8SPW - chains A and E of the 6 polymer chains in the assembly; structure by electron microscopy, 3.50 A resolution.

[Chain A]
Protein: ATP synthase subunit alpha
From: Bacillus sp. PS3
Notes: EC 7.1.2.2
UniProtKB: A0A0M3VGF9 (A0A0M3VGF9_BACP3); numbering as in UniProt (aligned over 26-501)
Sequence (476 residues; numbered 26 to 501; the number before each row is that of its first residue):
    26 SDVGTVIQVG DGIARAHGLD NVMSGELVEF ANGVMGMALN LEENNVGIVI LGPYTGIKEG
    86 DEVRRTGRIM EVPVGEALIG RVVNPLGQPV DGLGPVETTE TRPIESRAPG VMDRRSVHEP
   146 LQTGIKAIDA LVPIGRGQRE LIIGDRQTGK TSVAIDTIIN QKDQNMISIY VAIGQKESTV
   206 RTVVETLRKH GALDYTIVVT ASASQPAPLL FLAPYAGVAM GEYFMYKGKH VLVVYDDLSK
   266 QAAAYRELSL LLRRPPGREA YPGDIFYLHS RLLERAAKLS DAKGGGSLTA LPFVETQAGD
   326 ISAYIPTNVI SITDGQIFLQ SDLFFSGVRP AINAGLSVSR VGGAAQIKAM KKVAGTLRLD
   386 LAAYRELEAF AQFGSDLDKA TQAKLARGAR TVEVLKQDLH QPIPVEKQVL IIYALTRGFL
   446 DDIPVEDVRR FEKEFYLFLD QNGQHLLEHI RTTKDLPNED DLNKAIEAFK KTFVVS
Not modelled in the structure: 500-501
Differences from the reference sequence: conflict Ser193 (Cys in A0A0M3VGF9), Phe463 (Trp in A0A0M3VGF9)
Residues lining bound ligands: ATP (adenosine-5'-triphosphate): Arg171, Gln172, Thr173, Gly174, Lys175, Thr176, Ser177, Gln200, Thr204, Asp261, Asp262, Phe349, Arg354, Gln422, Leu424

[Chain E]
Protein: ATP synthase subunit beta
From: Bacillus sp. PS3
UniProtKB: A0A0M4U1P9 (A0A0M4U1P9_BACP3); residues 1-471 here = UniProt positions 1-471
Sequence (471 residues; row label = number of the first residue in the row):
     1 MTRGRVIQVM GPVVDVKFEN GHLPAIYNAL KIQHKARNEN EVDIDLTLEV ALHLGDDTVR
    61 TIAMASTDGL IRGMEVIDTG APISVPVGEV TLGRVFNVLG EPIDLEGDIP ADARRDPIHR
   121 PAPKFEELAT EVEILETGIK VVDLLAPYIK GGKIGLFGGA GVGKTVLIQE LIHNIAQEHG
   181 GISVFAGVGE RTREGNDLYH EMKDSGVISK TAMVFGQMNE PPGARMRVAL TGLTMAEYFR
   241 DEQGQDVLLF IDNIFRFTQA GSEVSALLGR MPSAVGYQPT LATEMGQLQE RITSTAKGSI
   301 TSIQAIYVPA DDYTDPAPAT TFSHLDATTN LERKLAEMGI YPAVDPLAST SRALAPEIVG
   361 EEHYQVARKV QQTLQRYKEL QDIIAILGMD ELSDEDKLVV HRARRIQFFL SQNFHVAEQF
   421 TGQPGSYVPV KETVRGFKEI LEGKYDHLPE DAFRLVGRIE EVVEKAKAMG V
Not modelled in the structure: 471
Bound ions: Mg2+: Thr165 (together with ADP, phosphate ion)
Residues lining bound ligands: ADP (adenosine-5'-diphosphate): Gly159, Ala160, Gly161, Val162, Gly163, Lys164, Thr165, Val166, Glu194, Tyr341, Pro342, Ala417, Phe420

[How chain A and chain E interact]
Contacting residue pairs (68):
  Gly43(A) - Arg72(E)
  Leu44(A) - Arg72(E)  hydrogen bond (backbone-side chain)
  Asp45(A) - Arg72(E)
  Val47(A) - Leu70(E)
  Met48(A) - Asn40(E)
  Met48(A) - Leu70(E)
  Met48(A) - Ile71(E)  hydrophobic
  Ser49(A) - Gly69(E)
  Ser49(A) - Leu70(E)  hydrogen bond (backbone-backbone)
  Glu51(A) - Asn40(E)
  Asn65(A) - Val9(E)
  Leu66(A) - Gln8(E)
  Leu66(A) - Val9(E)  hydrogen bond (backbone-backbone)
  Leu66(A) - Arg72(E)
  Glu67(A) - Ile7(E)
  Glu67(A) - Gln8(E)
  Glu67(A) - Met10(E)
  Glu67(A) - Arg72(E)  hydrogen bond (backbone-side chain)
  Asn70(A) - Arg72(E)
  Val71(A) - Arg72(E)
  Arg90(A) - Asn40(E)  hydrogen bond
  Gly92(A) - Asn40(E)
  Glu130(A) - Asp68(E)
  Ala133(A) - Asn219(E)
  Pro134(A) - Thr192(E)
  Gly135(A) - Thr192(E)
  Val136(A) - Asn196(E)
  Met137(A) - Ile103(E)
  Met137(A) - Asp104(E)
  Met137(A) - Asn196(E)  hydrogen bond (backbone-side chain)
  Asp138(A) - Asn196(E)
  Arg139(A) - Thr192(E)
  Arg139(A) - Asn196(E)
  Pro280(A) - Ala266(E)
  Arg283(A) - Val275(E)
  Gly288(A) - Glu263(E)
  Gly288(A) - Leu267(E)
  Asp289(A) - Pro12(E)
  Asp289(A) - Leu267(E)
  Phe291(A) - Arg225(E)
  Phe291(A) - Glu263(E)
  Tyr292(A) - Ser66(E)  hydrogen bond
  Tyr292(A) - Asn219(E)
  Ser295(A) - Met218(E)  hydrogen bond (side chain-backbone)
  Ser295(A) - Asn219(E)  hydrogen bond (side chain-backbone)
  Glu299(A) - Thr192(E)  hydrogen bond
  Glu299(A) - Gln217(E)  hydrogen bond
  Glu299(A) - Asn219(E)
  Ser327(A) - Ala310(E)
  Tyr329(A) - Glu263(E)
  Ser336(A) - Arg191(E)  hydrogen bond (backbone-side chain)
  Ser336(A) - Met218(E)
  Thr338(A) - Arg191(E)
  Asp339(A) - Arg191(E)
  Asp339(A) - Arg193(E)  salt bridge
  Ala359(A) - Arg333(E)  hydrogen bond (backbone-side chain)
  Gly360(A) - Arg333(E)  hydrogen bond (backbone-side chain)
  Ser362(A) - Arg333(E)  hydrogen bond (backbone-side chain)
  Val363(A) - Ala160(E)
  Arg365(A) - Arg191(E)
  Ala387(A) - Glu337(E)
  Glu391(A) - Gln381(E)  hydrogen bond
  Phe395(A) - Asp382(E)
  Phe395(A) - Ala385(E)  hydrophobic
  Phe395(A) - Ile386(E)  hydrophobic
  Leu402(A) - Ala385(E)
  Leu402(A) - Ile386(E)
  Thr406(A) - Ala385(E)
Interface residues without a listed pair, chain A (59 interface residues in all): Asn46, Leu64, Glu68, Arg93, Val142, Arg164, Pro281, Gly282, Ile290, Arg296, Ile335, Ile337, Val366, Asp403
Interface residues without a listed pair, chain E (43 interface residues in all): Glu41, Val42, Leu105, Glu194, Tyr199, Glu220, Pro221, Pro272, Gly276

[Summary]
59 residues of chain A face 43 of chain E across their interface; the contacts include 16 hydrogen bonds and 1
salt bridge. Among the polar pairs are Asp339(A)-Arg193(E), Leu44(A)-Arg72(E) and Glu67(A)-Arg72(E). Chain A
binds ATP. Ligands of chain E: ADP.
Chain A is ATP synthase subunit alpha and chain E is ATP synthase subunit beta, both from Bacillus sp. PS3;
the structure, PS3 F1 Rotorless, low ATP, was determined by electron microscopy, deposited together with 8SPV
and 8SPX.
